Entry 7DCI (X-ray diffraction, 1.70 A resolution); this record covers chains A and B.

== Chain A ==
Molecule: Heat shock factor protein 2
From: Homo sapiens
Reference sequence: Q03933 (HSF2_HUMAN); residues 7-110 here = UniProt positions 7-110
Amino-acid sequence (104 residues; row label = number of the first residue in the row):
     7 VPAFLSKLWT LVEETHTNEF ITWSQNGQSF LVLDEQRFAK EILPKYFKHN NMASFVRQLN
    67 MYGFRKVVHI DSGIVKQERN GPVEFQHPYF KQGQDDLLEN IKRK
Disordered / not traced: 75-85
Construct notes: engineered mutation Asn86 (Asp in Q03933)
Metal / ion sites: Na+: Leu17, Val18, Glu20, Thr23, Asn24, Ile27
UniProt features mapped onto this chain:
  - DNA-binding region: Val7
  - motif: Lys108 to Lys110 (Nuclear localization signal)
  - cross-link: Lys82 (Glycyl lysine isopeptide (Lys-Gly) (interchain with G-Cter in SUMO2))

== Chain B ==
Molecule: 12-nt DNA strand
From: Homo sapiens
Sequence (12 nucleotides; each row starts with the number of its first residue):
     1 GGGAATATTC CC

== Interface between chain A and chain B ==
Pairs across the interface - 10 pairs, chain A then chain B:
  Lys54(A) with DT8(B), hydrogen bond to the phosphate; DT9(B), salt bridge to the phosphate
  Arg63(A) with DG2(B), hydrogen bond to the base; DG3(B), hydrogen bond to the base; DA4(B), base contact
  Asn66(A) with DG1(B), sugar contact; DG2(B), phosphate contact
  Arg71(A) with DG1(B), sugar contact; DG2(B), salt bridge to the phosphate
  Lys110(A) with DG2(B), salt bridge to the phosphate

== Overview ==
5 residues of chain A and 6 residues of chain B are in contact, with 3 hydrogen bonds and 3 salt bridges.
Polar contacts include Arg63(A)-DG2(B), Arg63(A)-DG3(B) and Lys54(A)-DT8(B). UniProt lists a DNA-binding
region on chain A.
Chain A is Heat shock factor protein 2 and chain B is a 12-nt DNA strand, both from Homo sapiens; the
structure, Crystal structure of HSF2 DNA-binding domain in complex with 2-site HSE DNA in the head-to-head
orientation, was determined by X-ray diffraction.
